PDB entry 8J7B | electron microscopy, 3.22 A resolution | chains H and L of the 16 polymer chains in the assembly

== Chain H ==
Molecule: Photosystem I reaction center subunit VI-2, chloroplastic
Organism: Arabidopsis thaliana
UniProt: Q9SUI6 (PSAH2_ARATH); residues 1-145 here = UniProt positions 1-145
Sequence (145 residues; row label = number of the first residue in the row):
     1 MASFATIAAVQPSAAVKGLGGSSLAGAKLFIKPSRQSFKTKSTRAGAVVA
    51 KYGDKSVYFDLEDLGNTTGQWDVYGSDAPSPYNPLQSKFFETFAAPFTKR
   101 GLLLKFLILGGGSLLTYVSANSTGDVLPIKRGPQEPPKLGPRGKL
Unresolved in the structure: 1-55
Small-molecule neighbours:
  - chlorophyll a (CLA), molecule 1: P81, Y82, Q86, F90
  - chlorophyll a (CLA), molecule 2: N83, L85, Q86, F89, F90
  - chlorophyll a (CLA), molecule 3: G111, G112, L114, L115, V118, L127

== Chain L ==
Molecule: Photosystem I reaction center subunit XI, chloroplastic
Organism: Arabidopsis thaliana
UniProt: Q9SUI4 (PSAL_ARATH); numbering as in UniProt (aligned over 1-219)
Sequence (219 residues; each row starts with the number of its first residue):
     1 MAASASPMASQLRSSFSSASLSQRLAVPKGISGAPFGVSPTKRVSSFTVR
    51 AVKSDKTTFQVVQPINGDPFIGSLETPVTSSPLIAWYLSNLPGYRTAVNP
   101 LLRGVEVGLAHGFFLVGPFVKAGPLRNTAYAGSAGSLAAAGLVVILSMCL
   151 TIYGISSFKEGEPSIAPSLTLTGRKKQPDQLQTADGWAKFTGGFFFGGIS
   201 GVTWAYFLLYVLDLPYFVK
Unresolved in the structure: 1-57, 218-219
Small-molecule neighbours:
  - beta-carotene (BCR), molecule 1: Y87, L109, A110, F113, S200, T203, W204
  - beta-carotene (BCR), molecule 2: V107, L146, C149, L150, Y153, F194
  - beta-carotene (BCR), molecule 3: F119, A138, L142, I145
  - chlorophyll a (CLA), molecule 1: V62, L74, T76, P77, V78
  - chlorophyll a (CLA), molecule 2: L74, T76, V78, T79, I84, L88
  - chlorophyll a (CLA), molecule 3: W86, Y87, N90, L91, R95, E106, L109, A110
  - chlorophyll a (CLA), molecule 4: Y87, L91, P92, G93, E106, V107, A110, H111, F114
  - chlorophyll a (CLA), molecule 5: H111, F114, L115, L146
  - chlorophyll a (CLA), molecule 6: F113, F114, G117, P118, K121, L208, L209, Y216, F217
  - chlorophyll a (CLA), molecule 7: F114, P118, F119, A122, G123, P124, R126
  - chlorophyll a (CLA), molecule 8: P124, L125, A134, L137, A138, G141, I145, M148
  - chlorophyll a (CLA), molecule 9: L142, I145, Y153, S156, S157
  - chlorophyll a (CLA), molecule 10: I145, M148, C149

== Chain H / chain L interface ==
Pairs across the interface (52):
  Y58(H) with G67(L), hydrogen bond (side chain-backbone); D68(L); P69(L); F70(L), hydrophobic
  N66(H) with L169(L)
  T67(H) with I71(L)
  Q70(H) with L169(L)
  W71(H) with N66(L); P167(L); L169(L); T170(L); L171(L), hydrophobic
  D72(H) with L169(L), hydrogen bond (backbone-backbone); K176(L), salt bridge
  V73(H) with L171(L), hydrophobic
  Y74(H) with T79(L), hydrogen bond (side chain-backbone); L88(L), hydrophobic; S89(L), hydrogen bond (backbone-side chain); Y94(L)
  G75(H) with Y94(L)
  S76(H) with S89(L); Y94(L), hydrogen bond (backbone-backbone); T96(L), hydrogen bond (backbone-side chain)
  D77(H) with T96(L); A97(L); R174(L), salt bridge
  A78(H) with A97(L)
  S80(H) with V98(L)
  P81(H) with R95(L)
  Y82(H) with L102(L), hydrophobic; E106(L), hydrogen bond
  F90(H) with L101(L); V105(L), hydrophobic; F196(L), hydrophobic
  E91(H) with N99(L)
  F97(H) with G192(L)
  T98(H) with L101(L); A188(L); K189(L)
  R100(H) with T151(L); G154(L), hydrogen bond (side chain-backbone); I155(L); F158(L); E160(L), salt bridge; A184(L)
  L103(H) with T151(L); T191(L)
  L104(H) with I152(L), hydrophobic
  L107(H) with V144(L), hydrophobic; M148(L), hydrophobic; F195(L), hydrophobic
  I108(H) with M148(L), hydrophobic
Other interface residues (no listed pair), chain H (33 interface residues in all): G65, T68, G69, S87, F93, A94, F106, D125, V126
Other interface residues (no listed pair), chain L (46 interface residues in all): I65, P92, R103, L125, Y130, S147

== Summary ==
33 residues of chain H and 46 residues of chain L are in contact; the contacts include 8 hydrogen bonds and 3
salt bridges. Polar contacts include D72(H)-K176(L), D77(H)-R174(L) and R100(H)-E160(L). 2 chlorophyll a
molecules are bound between chain H and chain L.
Chain H is Photosystem I reaction center subunit VI-2, chloroplastic and chain L is Photosystem I reaction
center subunit XI, chloroplastic, both from Arabidopsis thaliana; the structure, Coordinates of Cryo-EM
structure of the Arabidopsis thaliana PSI in state 2 (PSI-ST2), was determined by electron microscopy (same
publication as 8J7A).
